Entry 5FZ5 (electron microscopy, 8.80 A resolution (very low resolution: no residue pairs are listed; an interface is given only as per-side residue counts)); this record covers chains B and C of the 22 polymer chains in the assembly.

[Chain B]
Protein: DNA-directed RNA polymerase II subunit RPB2
From: Saccharomyces cerevisiae
Notes: EC 2.7.7.6
Reference sequence: P08518 (RPB2_YEAST); residues 1-1224 here = UniProt positions 1-1224
Amino-acid sequence (1224 residues; numbered 1 to 1224; the number before each row is that of its first residue):
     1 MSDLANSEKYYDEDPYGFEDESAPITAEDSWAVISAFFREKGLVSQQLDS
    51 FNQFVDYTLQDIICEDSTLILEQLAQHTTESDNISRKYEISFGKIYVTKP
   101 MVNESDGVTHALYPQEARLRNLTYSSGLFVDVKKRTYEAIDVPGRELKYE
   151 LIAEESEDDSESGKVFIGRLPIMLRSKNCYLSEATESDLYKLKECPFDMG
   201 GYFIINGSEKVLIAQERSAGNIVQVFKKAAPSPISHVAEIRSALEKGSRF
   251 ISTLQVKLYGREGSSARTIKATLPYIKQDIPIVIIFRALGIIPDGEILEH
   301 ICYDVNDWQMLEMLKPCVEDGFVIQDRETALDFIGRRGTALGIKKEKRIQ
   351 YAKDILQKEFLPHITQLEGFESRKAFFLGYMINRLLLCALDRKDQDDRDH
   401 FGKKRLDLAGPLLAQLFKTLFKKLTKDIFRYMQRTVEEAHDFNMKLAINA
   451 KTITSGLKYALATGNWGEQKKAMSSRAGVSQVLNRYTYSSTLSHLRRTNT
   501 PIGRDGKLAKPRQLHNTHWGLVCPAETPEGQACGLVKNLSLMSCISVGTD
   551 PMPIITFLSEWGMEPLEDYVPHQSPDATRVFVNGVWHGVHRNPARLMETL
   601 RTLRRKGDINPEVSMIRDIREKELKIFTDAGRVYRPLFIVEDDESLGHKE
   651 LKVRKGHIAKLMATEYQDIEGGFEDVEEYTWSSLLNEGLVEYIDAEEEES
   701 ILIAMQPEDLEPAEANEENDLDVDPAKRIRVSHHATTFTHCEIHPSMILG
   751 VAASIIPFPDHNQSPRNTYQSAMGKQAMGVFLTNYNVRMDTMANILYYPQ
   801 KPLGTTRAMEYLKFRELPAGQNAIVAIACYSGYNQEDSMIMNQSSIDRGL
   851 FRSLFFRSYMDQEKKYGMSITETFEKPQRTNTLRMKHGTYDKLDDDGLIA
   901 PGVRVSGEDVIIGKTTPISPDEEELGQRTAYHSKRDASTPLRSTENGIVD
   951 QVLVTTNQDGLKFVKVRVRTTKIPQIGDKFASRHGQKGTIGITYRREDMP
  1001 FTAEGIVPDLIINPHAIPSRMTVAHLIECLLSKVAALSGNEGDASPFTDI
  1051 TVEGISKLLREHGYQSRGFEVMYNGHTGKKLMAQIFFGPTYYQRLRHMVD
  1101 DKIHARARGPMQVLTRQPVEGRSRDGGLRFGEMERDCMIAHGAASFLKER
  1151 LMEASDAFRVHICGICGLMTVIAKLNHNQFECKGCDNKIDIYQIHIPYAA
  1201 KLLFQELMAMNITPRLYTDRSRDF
Unresolved in the structure: 1-19, 77-83, 139-146, 152, 158-162, 468-473, 503-508, 669-674, 715-722, 1224
Metal / ion sites: Zn2+: Cys1163, Cys1166, Cys1182, Cys1185

[Chain C]
Protein: DNA-directed RNA polymerase II subunit RPB3
From: Saccharomyces cerevisiae
Reference sequence: P16370 (RPB3_YEAST); residue numbers follow UniProt; this construct covers 1-318
Amino-acid sequence (318 residues; numbered 1 to 318; the number before each row is that of its first residue):
     1 MSEEGPQVKIREASKDNVDFILSNVDLAMANSLRRVMIAEIPTLAIDSVE
    51 VETNTTVLADEFIAHRLGLIPLQSMDIEQLEYSRDCFCEDHCDKCSVVLT
   101 LQAFGESESTTNVYSKDLVIVSNLMGRNIGHPIIQDKEGNGVLICKLRKG
   151 QELKLTCVAKKGIAKEHAKWGPAAAIEFEYDPWNKLKHTDYWYEQDSAKE
   201 WPQSKNCEYEDPPNEGDPFDYKAQADTFYMNVESVGSIPVDQVVVRGIDT
   251 LQKKVASILLALTQMDQDKVNFASGDNNTASNMLGSNEDVMMTGAEQDPY
   301 SNASQMGNTGSGGYDNAW
Unresolved in the structure: 1-3, 266-318
UniProt features mapped onto this chain:
  - binding site (Zn(2+)): Cys86, Cys88, Cys92, Cys95
  - modified residue: Ser2 (N-acetylserine)
  - natural variant: Ala30 (A30D: In mutant RPB3-1)
  - mutagenesis: Lys9 (K9E: Transcript termination readthrough)
Metal / ion sites: Zn2+: Cys86, Cys88, Cys92, Cys95

[Chain B / chain C interface]
At this resolution (9 A) residue pairs are not listed: 38 residues of chain B and 37 of chain C lie at the interface.

[Summary]
38 residues of chain B face 37 of chain C across their interface. The Zn2+ site is built by Cys1163(B),
Cys1166(B), Cys1182(B) and Cys1185(B). UniProt lists 4 Zn2+-binding residues and one mutagenesis site on chain
C.
Here chain B is DNA-directed RNA polymerase II subunit RPB2 and chain C is DNA-directed RNA polymerase II
subunit RPB3, both from Saccharomyces cerevisiae. Entry 5FZ5 (Transcription initiation complex structures
elucidate DNA opening (CC)) was determined by electron microscopy (same publication as 5FYW, 5IP7 and 5IP9).
